9UD6 - chains D and E of the 6 polymer chains in the assembly; structure by electron microscopy, 2.65 A resolution.

[Chain D]
Molecule: Na(+)-translocating NADH-quinone reductase subunit D
From: Vibrio cholerae O395
Notes: EC 7.2.1.1
Reference sequence: A5F5Y6 (NQRD_VIBC3); residue numbers follow UniProt; this construct covers 1-210
Chain sequence (210 residues; row label = number of the first residue in the row):
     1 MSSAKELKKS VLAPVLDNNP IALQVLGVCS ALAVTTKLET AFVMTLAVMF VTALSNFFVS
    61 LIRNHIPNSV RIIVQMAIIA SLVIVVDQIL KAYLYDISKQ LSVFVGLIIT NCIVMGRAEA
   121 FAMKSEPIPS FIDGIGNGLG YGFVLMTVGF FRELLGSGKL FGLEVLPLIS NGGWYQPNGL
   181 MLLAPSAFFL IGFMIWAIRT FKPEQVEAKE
Unresolved in the structure: 1-6
Bound ions: 2Fe-2S cluster Fe: Cys29, Cys112 (shared with Cys26(E), Cys120(E) of chain E)
Ligand contacts: 2Fe-2S cluster (FES): Gly27, Val28, Cys29, Thr110, Asn111, Cys112

[Chain E]
Molecule: Na(+)-translocating NADH-quinone reductase subunit E
From: Vibrio cholerae O395
Notes: EC 7.2.1.1
Reference sequence: A5F5Y5 (NQRE_VIBC3); residue numbers follow UniProt; this construct covers 1-198
Chain sequence (198 residues; row label = number of the first residue in the row):
     1 MEHYISLLVK SIFIENMALS FFLGMCTFLA VSKKVKTSFG LGIAVIVVLT ISVPVNNLVY
    61 NLVLKPDALV EGVDLSFLNF ITFIGVIAAL VQILEMILDR FFPPLYNALG IFLPLITVNC
   121 AIFGGVSFMV QRDYSFAESV VYGFGSGVGW MLAIVALAGI REKMKYSDVP PGLRGLGITF
   181 ITAGLMALGF MSFSGVQL
Bound ions: 2Fe-2S cluster Fe: Cys26, Cys120 (shared with Cys29(D), Cys112(D) of chain D)
Ligand contacts: 2Fe-2S cluster (FES): Gly24, Met25, Cys26, Val118, Asn119, Cys120

[Interface between chain D and chain E]
Residue-residue contacts (65; chain D residue first):
  Ile21(D) - Leu176(E)
  Ala22(D) - Leu176(E)
  Val25(D) - Cys26(E)  hydrogen bond (backbone-side chain)
  Val25(D) - Leu176(E)  hydrophobic
  Leu26(D) - Cys26(E)  hydrophobic
  Gly27(D) - Cys26(E)
  Val28(D) - Met25(E)  hydrophobic
  Val28(D) - Cys26(E)
  Val28(D) - Phe180(E)  hydrophobic
  Cys29(D) - Phe22(E)
  Cys29(D) - Gly24(E)
  Cys29(D) - Met25(E)
  Cys29(D) - Cys120(E)  hydrophobic
  Leu32(D) - Met25(E)  hydrophobic
  Ser69(D) - Gln92(E)
  Ile72(D) - Gln92(E)
  Met76(D) - Ile84(E)  hydrophobic
  Met76(D) - Val118(E)  hydrophobic
  Ala77(D) - Ile81(E)  hydrophobic
  Ala80(D) - Ile81(E)  hydrophobic
  Ile84(D) - Phe77(E)
  Ile84(D) - Phe80(E)  hydrophobic
  Asp87(D) - Phe80(E)
  Val103(D) - Phe128(E)  hydrophobic
  Val103(D) - Gln131(E)
  Gly106(D) - Phe80(E)
  Gly106(D) - Phe123(E)
  Leu107(D) - Leu23(E)  hydrophobic
  Leu107(D) - Cys120(E)
  Leu107(D) - Phe123(E)  hydrophobic
  Leu107(D) - Gly124(E)
  Ile109(D) - Phe80(E)  hydrophobic
  Ile109(D) - Ile84(E)  hydrophobic
  Thr110(D) - Val118(E)
  Thr110(D) - Cys120(E)  hydrogen bond
  Thr110(D) - Phe123(E)
  Cys112(D) - Cys26(E)  hydrogen bond
  Cys112(D) - Val118(E)  hydrophobic
  Met115(D) - Val118(E)  hydrophobic
  Ala184(D) - Phe22(E)  hydrophobic
  Pro185(D) - Gly184(E)
  Pro185(D) - Met191(E)  hydrophobic
  Phe188(D) - Phe22(E)  hydrophobic
  Phe188(D) - Met25(E)  hydrophobic
  Phe188(D) - Phe180(E)
  Phe188(D) - Ala183(E)  hydrophobic
  Phe188(D) - Gly184(E)
  Phe189(D) - Ile181(E)
  Phe189(D) - Gly184(E)
  Phe189(D) - Leu185(E)
  Ile191(D) - Phe180(E)  hydrophobic
  Gly192(D) - Leu173(E)
  Ile195(D) - Leu176(E)  hydrophobic
  Ile195(D) - Phe180(E)  hydrophobic
  Trp196(D) - Gly172(E)
  Trp196(D) - Leu173(E)  hydrophobic
  Arg199(D) - Gly172(E)
  Arg199(D) - Arg174(E)
  Arg199(D) - Leu176(E)
  Val206(D) - Pro171(E)
  Val206(D) - Arg174(E)
  Glu207(D) - Arg174(E)  hydrogen bond (backbone-side chain)
  Glu207(D) - Gly175(E)
  Glu207(D) - Leu176(E)
  Lys209(D) - Arg174(E)
Interface residues without a listed pair, chain D (44 interface residues in all): Leu23, Ile73, Val83, Gln88, Phe104, Asn111, Leu183, Phe193, Ala208, Glu210
Interface residues without a listed pair, chain E (39 interface residues in all): Leu29, Lys33, Gly85, Ala88, Thr117, Asn119, Ser127, Pro170, Gly177, Ala187, Leu188

[In short]
44 residues of chain D and 39 residues of chain E are in contact; the contacts include 4 hydrogen bonds. Polar
pairs include Val25(D)-Cys26(E), Thr110(D)-Cys120(E) and Cys112(D)-Cys26(E). 2Fe-2S cluster is bound between
chain D and chain E.
Here chain D is Na(+)-translocating NADH-quinone reductase subunit D and chain E is Na(+)-translocating
NADH-quinone reductase subunit E, both from Vibrio cholerae O395. Entry 9UD6 (Cryo-EM structure of
Na+-translocating NADH-ubiquinone oxidoreductase from Vibrio cholerae reduced by NADH, in the absence of ...)
was determined by electron microscopy (same publication as 9U5G, 9UD3, 9UD4, 9UD5, 9UD8, 9UD9 and 4 further
entries).
